PDB entry 1R6M | X-ray diffraction, 2.00 A resolution | chain A

# Chain A
Name: Ribonuclease PH
Source organism: Pseudomonas aeruginosa
Notes: EC 2.7.7.56
UniProt: P50597 (RNPH_PSEAE); numbering as in UniProt (aligned over 1-239)
Chain sequence (239 residues; numbered 1 to 239; the number before each row is that of its first residue):
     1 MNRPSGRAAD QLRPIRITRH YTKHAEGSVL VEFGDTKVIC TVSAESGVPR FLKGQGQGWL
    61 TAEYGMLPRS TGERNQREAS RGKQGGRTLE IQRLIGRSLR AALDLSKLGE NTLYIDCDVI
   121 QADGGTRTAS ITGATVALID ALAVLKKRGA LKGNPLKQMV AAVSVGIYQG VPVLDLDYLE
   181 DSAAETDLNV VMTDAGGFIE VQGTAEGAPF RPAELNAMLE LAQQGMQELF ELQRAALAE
Unresolved in the structure: 54-56
Curated features (UniProtKB/Swiss-Prot):
  - binding site (phosphate): R87, G125 to R127
  - mutagenesis: R69 to R77 (No longer forms hexamers, no exonuclease activity, does not bind pre-tRNA), R69 (R69S: Still forms hexamers, wild-type exonuclease activity at 30 degrees Celsius, nearly wild-type at 50 degrees Celsius, decreased binding of pre-tRNA), R74 to R77 (No longer forms hexamers, no exonuclease activity, does not bind pre-tRNA), R74 (R74S: No longer forms hexamers, no exonuclease activity, does not bind pre-tRNA), R77 (R77S: Still forms hexamers, no exonuclease activity, does not bind pre-tRNA), R127 (R127A: Still forms hexamers, wild-type exonuclease activity at 30 degrees Celsius, significantly reduced activity at 50 degrees Celsius, binds pre-tRNA)

# Summary
UniProt lists 4 phosphate-binding residues and 10 mutagenesis sites.
Chain A is Ribonuclease PH (Pseudomonas aeruginosa); the structure, Crystal Structure Of The tRNA Processing
Enzyme Rnase pH From Pseudomonas Aeruginosa In Complex With Phosphate, was determined by X-ray diffraction
(same publication as 1R6L).
